5TO7 - chains B and D of the 4 polymer chains in the assembly; structure by X-ray diffraction, 2.60 A resolution.

== Chain B (and D) ==
Molecule: Nucleoprotein TPR
Source organism: Homo sapiens
Notes: chain D of this document is another copy of the same molecule, construct and numbering; everything in this record applies to it too
UniProtKB: P12270 (TPR_HUMAN); residues 2-142 here = UniProt positions 2-142
Chain sequence (141 residues; each row starts with the number of its first residue):
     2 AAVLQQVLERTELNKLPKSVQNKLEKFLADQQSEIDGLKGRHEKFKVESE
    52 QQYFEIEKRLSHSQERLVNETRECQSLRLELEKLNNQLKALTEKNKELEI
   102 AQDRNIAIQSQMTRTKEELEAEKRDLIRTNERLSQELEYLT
Differences from the reference sequence: engineered mutation Met113 (Phe in P12270)

== Chain B / chain D interface ==
Residue-residue contacts - 7 pairs, chain B then chain D:
  Gln76(B) with Gln76(D)
  Leu80(B) with Gln76(D); Arg79(D); Leu80(D), hydrophobic
  Glu83(B) with Glu83(D); Lys84(D), salt bridge
  Asn87(B) with Asn87(D), hydrogen bond
Other interface residues (no listed pair), chain B (9 interface residues in all): Phe55, Glu58, Val69, Arg79, Lys84
Other interface residues (no listed pair), chain D (9 interface residues in all): Phe55, Glu58, Val69

== Overview ==
Chain B and chain D each contribute 9 residues to their interface; the contacts include 1 hydrogen bond and 1
salt bridge. Among the polar pairs are Glu83(B)-Lys84(D) and Asn87(B)-Asn87(D).
Chain B and chain D are both Nucleoprotein TPR (Homo sapiens); the structure, Structure of the TPR
oligomerization domain, was determined by X-ray diffraction together with 5TO5, 5TO6 and 5TVB from the same
study.
